PDB entry 8VB2 | electron microscopy, 3.32 A resolution | chains I and P of the 20 polymer chains in the assembly

[Chain I]
Name: Octameric ejection protein (gp49)
Organism: Pectobacterium phage PhiM1
UniProtKB: A0A1P7WFW2 (A0A1P7WFW2_9CAUD); residues 1-904 here = UniProt positions 1-904
Amino-acid sequence (904 residues; numbered 1 to 904; the number before each row is that of its first residue):
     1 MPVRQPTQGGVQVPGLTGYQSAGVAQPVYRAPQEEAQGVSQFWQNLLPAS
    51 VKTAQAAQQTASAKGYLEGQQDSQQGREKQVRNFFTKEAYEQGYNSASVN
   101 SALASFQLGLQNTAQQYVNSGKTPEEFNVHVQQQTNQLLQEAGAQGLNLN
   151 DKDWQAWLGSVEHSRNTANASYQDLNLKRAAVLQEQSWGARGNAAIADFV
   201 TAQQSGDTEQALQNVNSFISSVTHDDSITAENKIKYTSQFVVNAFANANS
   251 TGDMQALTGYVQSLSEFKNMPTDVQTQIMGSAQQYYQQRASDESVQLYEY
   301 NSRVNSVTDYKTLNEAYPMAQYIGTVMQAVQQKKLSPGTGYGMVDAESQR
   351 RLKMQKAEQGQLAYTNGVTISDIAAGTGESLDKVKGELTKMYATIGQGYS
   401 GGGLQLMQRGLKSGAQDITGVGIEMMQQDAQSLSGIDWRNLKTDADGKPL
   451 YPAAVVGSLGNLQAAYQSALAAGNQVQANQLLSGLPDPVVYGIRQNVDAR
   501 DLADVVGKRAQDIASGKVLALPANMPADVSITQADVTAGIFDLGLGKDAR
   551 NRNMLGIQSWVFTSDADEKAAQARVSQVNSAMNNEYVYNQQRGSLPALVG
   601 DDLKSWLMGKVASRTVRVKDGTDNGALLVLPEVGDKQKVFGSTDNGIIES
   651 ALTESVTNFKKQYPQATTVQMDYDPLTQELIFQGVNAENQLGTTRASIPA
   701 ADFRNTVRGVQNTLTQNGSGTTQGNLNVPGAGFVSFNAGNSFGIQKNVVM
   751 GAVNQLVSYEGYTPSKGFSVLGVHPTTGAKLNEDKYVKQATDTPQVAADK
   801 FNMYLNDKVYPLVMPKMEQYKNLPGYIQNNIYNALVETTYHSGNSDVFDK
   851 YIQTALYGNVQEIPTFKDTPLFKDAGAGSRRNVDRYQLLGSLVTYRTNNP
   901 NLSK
Not modelled in the structure: 1-48, 772-782, 904

[Chain P]
Name: Ejection protein 3 (gp50)
Organism: Pectobacterium phage PhiM1
UniProtKB: A0A1P7WFW4 (A0A1P7WFW4_9CAUD); residue numbers follow UniProt; this construct covers 1-204
Amino-acid sequence (204 residues; numbered 1 to 204; the number before each row is that of its first residue):
     1 MIWMFAAAAAQMIQGGLQYAQDAKNQRRQNKADQKYNEAVRSASARQITE
    51 INTQRSVSRAQTAQALDAARRQGAGESSARNLQAAATDTMGASVEQNLQE
   101 VGVQLAAAEGNLMQNAELTELSLDSSVMNTVDQARNSIRELSNPLGTDWA
   151 ATGSAVGQIGTSMVANKLGGQGWFGGNSGTQQPAPISQAAPPTRSNNLST
   201 RLNV
Not modelled in the structure: 30-31, 57-92, 142-146, 169-204

[Chain I / chain P interface]
Contacting residue pairs - 23 pairs, chain I then chain P:
  Ser101(I) with Asn97(P); Leu98(P); Val101(P)
  Ser105(I) with Glu100(P); Val101(P); Gln104(P)
  Leu108(I) with Val101(P); Gln104(P)
  Gly109(I) with Gln104(P), hydrogen bond (backbone-side chain)
  Gln111(I) with Ala108(P)
  Asn112(I) with Gln104(P); Ala107(P); Ala108(P)
  Gln115(I) with Asn111(P), hydrogen bond; Asn115(P)
  Gln155(I) with Val164(P)
  Gly159(I) with Val164(P)
  Asp174(I) with Arg135(P), salt bridge
  Lys178(I) with Met128(P); Arg135(P)
  Thr229(I) with Gln133(P)
  Glu231(I) with Gln133(P)
  Asn232(I) with Thr130(P)
Interface residues without a listed pair, chain I (17 interface residues in all): Ser98, Ala104, Leu177
Interface residues without a listed pair, chain P (21 interface residues in all): Val94, Leu105, Leu112, Leu118, Val131, Ala165, Leu168

[In short]
17 residues of chain I and 21 residues of chain P are in contact, with 2 hydrogen bonds and 1 salt bridge.
Among the polar pairs are Asp174(I)-Arg135(P), Gly109(I)-Gln104(P) and Gln115(I)-Asn111(P).
Chain I is Octameric ejection protein (gp49) and chain P is Ejection protein 3 (gp50), both from
Pectobacterium phage PhiM1; the structure, C4 pre-infection ejectosome of the mature bacteriophage PhiM1
particle, was determined by electron microscopy, deposited together with 8VB0, 8VB4 and 8VBX.
